7PIT - chains c and 3 of the 56 polymer chains in the assembly; structure by electron microscopy, 5.70 A resolution (low resolution: residue-level contacts below are approximate; hydrogen-bond / salt-bridge calls are withheld).

== Chain c ==
Name: 50S ribosomal protein L4
Source organism: Mycoplasma pneumoniae M129
UniProtKB: P75579 (RL4_MYCPN); residues 1-212 here = UniProt positions 1-212
Amino-acid sequence (212 residues; each row starts with the number of its first residue):
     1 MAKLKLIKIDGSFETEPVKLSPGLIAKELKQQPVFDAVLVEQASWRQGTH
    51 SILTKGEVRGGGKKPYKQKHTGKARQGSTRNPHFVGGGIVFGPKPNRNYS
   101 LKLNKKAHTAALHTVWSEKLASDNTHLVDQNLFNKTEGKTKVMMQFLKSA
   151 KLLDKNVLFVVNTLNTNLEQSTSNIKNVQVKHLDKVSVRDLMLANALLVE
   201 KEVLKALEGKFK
Unresolved in the structure: 1, 212

== Chain 3 ==
Molecule: 23S ribosomal RNA
Source organism: Mycoplasma pneumoniae M129
Sequence (2907 nucleotides; numbered 1 to 2907; the number before each row is that of its first residue):
     1 UACAAUAAGUUACUAAGGGCUUAUGGUGGAUGCCUUGGCACUAAUAGGCG
    51 AUGAAGGACGUGUUAACCUGCGAUAAGCUUCGGGUAGGUGGUAAGAACCU
   101 CAGAUCCGGAGAUUUCCGAAUGGAGCAAUCCGGUAGUUGGAAACAGCUAU
   151 CAUUAAUUGAUGAAUAAAUAGUCAAUUAAAGCAAUACGUGGUGAAGUGAA
   201 ACAUCUCAGUAGCCACAGGAAAAGAAAACGAAUGUGAUUCCGUGUGUAGU
   251 GGCGAGCGAAAGCGGAACAGGCCAAACUUAUCAUUAGAUAGGGGUUGUAG
   301 GGCUUGCAAUGUGGACUUGAAAACGAUAGAAGAAGCUGUUGGAAAGCAGC
   351 GCGCAAAAGGGUGAUAGCCCCGUAUUUGAAAUUGUUUUCAUACCUAGCGA
   401 GAUCCCUGAGUAGCUCGGAAAACGUUAUUUUGAGUGAAUCUGCCCAGACC
   451 AUUGGGUAAGCCUAAAUACUAAUUAGUGACCGAUAGCGAAACAGUACCGU
   501 GAGGGAAAGGUGAAAAGAACCCAGAGAUGGGAGUGAAAUAGAUUCUGAAA
   551 CCAUAUGCCUACAACGUGUCAGAGCACAUUAAUGUGUGAUGGCGUGCGUU
   601 UUGAAGUAUGAGCCGGCGAGUUAUGAUAGCAAGCGUUAGUUAACCAGGAG
   651 AUGGGGAGCUGUAGCGAAAGCGAGUUUUAAAAGAGCGUUUGUUUGUUAUU
   701 AUAGACCCGAAACGGGUUGAGCUAGUCAUGAGCAGGUUGAAGGUUGAGUA
   751 ACAUCAACUGGAGGACCGAACCGACUCUCGUUGAAACGAUAGCGGAUGAC
   801 UUGUGAUUAGGGGUGAAAUUCCAAUCGAAAUCCGUGAUAGCUGGUUCUCG
   851 UCGAAAUAGCUUUAAGGCUAGCGUGAGAUCACAAAUAAGUGGAGGUAAAG
   901 CUACUGAAUGUAUGAUGGCGCCACCUAGGCGUACUGAAUACAAUUAAACU
   951 CUGAAUGCCAUUUAUUUUAUUCUCGCAGUCAGACAGUGGGGGAUAAGCUU
  1001 CAUUGUCAAGAGGGGAAGAGCCCAGAUCAUUAAAUAAGGUCCCCAAAAUA
  1051 UACUAAGUGGAAAAGGAUGUGAAAGUGCUAAAACAGCAAGGAUGUUGGCU
  1101 UAGAAGCAGCCAUCGUUUAAAGAGUGCGUAACAGCUCACUUGUCGAGUGU
  1151 UUUUGCGCCGAAGAUGUAACGGGGCUAAGUAUAUUACCGAAUUUAUGGAU
  1201 AAGAUUUAUAUCUUGUGGUAGACGAGCGUUGUAUUGGAGUUGAAGUCAAA
  1251 GCGUGAGCAUUGGUGGAUCCAAUACAAGUGAGAAUGCCGGCAUGAGUAAC
  1301 GCUUGGGAGUGAGAAUCUCCCAAACCGAUUGACUAAGGUUUCCUGGACCA
  1351 GGGUCGUCCUUCCAGGGUUAGUCUGGACCUAAGCUGAGGCUGAAAAGCGU
  1401 AGGCGAUGGACAACAGGUUAAUAUUCCUGUACUUACAGUUAGACUGAUGG
  1451 AGUGACAAAGAAGGUUUUCCACCCCCAUAAUUGGAUUUGGGGAUAAAUCA
  1501 UAAGGUGGUACAAUAGGCAAAUCCGUUGUGCAUAACAUUGAGUGAUGAUG
  1551 UCGAGUGAAUGAGUGAUCAAGUAGCGAAGGUGGUAUUAAUCAUGCUUUCA
  1601 AGAAAAGCUUCUAGGGUUAAUCUAGCUGUAACCAGUACCGAGAACGAACA
  1651 CACGUAGUCAAGGAGAGGAUCCUAAGGUUAGCGAGUGAACUAUAGCCAAG
  1701 GAACUCUGCAAAUUAACCCCGUAAGUUAGCGAGAAGGGGUGCUUAUGUAA
  1751 AAGUAAGCCGCAGUGAAGAACGAGGGGGGACUGUUUAACUAAAACACAAC
  1801 UCUAUGCCAAACCGUAAGGUGAUGUAUAUGGGGUGACACCUGCCCAGUGC
  1851 UGGAAGGUUAAAGAAGGAGGUUAGCGCAAGCGAAGCUUUUAACUGAAGCC
  1901 CCAGUGAACGGCGGCCGUAACUAUAACGGUCCUAAGGUAGCGAAAUUCCU
  1951 AGUCGGGUAAAUUCCGUCCCGCUUGAAUGGUGUAACCAUCUCUUGACUGU
  2001 CUCGGCUAUAGACUCGGUGAAAUCCAGGUACGGGUGAAGACACCCGUUAG
  2051 GCGCAACGGGACGGAAAGACCCCGUGAAGCUUUACUGUAGCUUAAUAUUG
  2101 AUCAGGACAUUAUCAUGUAGAGAAUAGGUAGGAGCAAUCGAUGCAAGUUC
  2151 GCUAGGACUUGUUGAUGCGAAAGGUGGAAUACUACCCUUGGUUGUGUGCU
  2201 GUUCUAAUUGGUAACUGUUAUCCAGUUUCAAGACAGUGUUAGGUGGGCAG
  2251 UUUGACUGGGGCGGUCGCCUCCUAAAAGGUAACGGAGGCGUACAAAGGUA
  2301 CCUUCAGUACGGUUGGAAAUCGUAUGUAGAGUGUAAUGGUGUAAGGGUGC
  2351 UUGACUGUGAGACAUACAGGUCGAACAGGUGAGAAAUCAGGUCAUAGUGA
  2401 UCCGGUGGUCCAGUAUGGAAUGGCCAUCGCUCAACGGAUAAAAGCUACUC
  2451 CGGGGAUAACAGGCUGAUACUGCCCAAGAGUUCAUAUCGACGGCAGUGUU
  2501 UGGCACCUCGAUGUCGACUCAUCUCAUCCUCGAGCUGAAGCAGGUUCGAA
  2551 GGGUUCGGCUGUUCGCCGAUUAAAGAGAUACGUGAGUUGGGUUCAAACCG
  2601 UCGUGAGACAGGUUGGUCCCUAUCUAUUGUGCCCGUAGGAAGAUUGAAGA
  2651 GUGUUGCUUCUAGUACGAGAGGACCGAAGCGAGGACACCUCUUAUGCUCC
  2701 AGUUGUAGCGCCAGCUGCACCGCUGGGUAGUAACGUGUCUAUUAGAUAAA
  2751 CGCUGAAAGCAUCUAAGUGUGAAACUAUCUCAAAGAUUAAUCUUCCCAUU
  2801 UCGCAAGAAAGUAAGAGCCGUCAAAGACGAUGACGUUGAUAGGUUACAGG
  2851 UGUAAGCAUAGUGAUAUGUUGAGCUGAGUAAUACUAAUUGCUCGAGGACU
  2901 UAUUGGA
Unresolved in the structure: 1-7, 923-927, 1560-1569, 2901-2907

== Interface between chain c and chain 3 ==
Pairs across the interface (141; chain c residue first):
  Glu28(c) - C634(3)
  Lys30(c) - G633(3)
  Lys30(c) - C634(3)
  Gln32(c) - A632(3)
  Pro33(c) - A632(3)
  Pro33(c) - G633(3)
  Leu39(c) - C1275(3)
  Glu41(c) - G650(3)
  Glu41(c) - A651(3)
  Gln42(c) - A1233(3)
  Ser44(c) - G650(3)
  Ser44(c) - A651(3)
  Trp45(c) - A479(3)
  Trp45(c) - G650(3)
  Arg46(c) - A479(3)
  Gln47(c) - A479(3)
  Gln47(c) - A649(3)
  Gly48(c) - A40(3)
  Thr49(c) - G478(3)
  Thr49(c) - A479(3)
  Thr49(c) - C480(3)
  His50(c) - C480(3)
  Ser51(c) - C39(3)
  Ser51(c) - C487(3)
  Ile52(c) - G486(3)
  Leu53(c) - C487(3)
  Leu53(c) - G488(3)
  Thr54(c) - G836(3)
  Lys55(c) - G836(3)
  Gly56(c) - G836(3)
  Val58(c) - G488(3)
  Arg59(c) - G488(3)
  Arg59(c) - G494(3)
  Arg59(c) - G505(3)
  Gly60(c) - C833(3)
  Gly61(c) - C833(3)
  Gly62(c) - C833(3)
  Lys63(c) - G503(3)
  Lys63(c) - U831(3)
  Lys63(c) - C832(3)
  Lys64(c) - A710(3)
  Lys64(c) - A711(3)
  Gln68(c) - G709(3)
  Gln68(c) - A2067(3)
  Gln68(c) - G2452(3)
  Lys69(c) - A2067(3)
  Lys69(c) - G2068(3)
  Lys69(c) - A2069(3)
  Lys69(c) - C2451(3)
  Lys69(c) - G2452(3)
  His70(c) - A2066(3)
  His70(c) - A2067(3)
  Thr71(c) - U1285(3)
  Thr71(c) - A2066(3)
  Thr71(c) - A2067(3)
  Gly72(c) - U1285(3)
  Lys73(c) - U1285(3)
  Arg75(c) - G709(3)
  Arg75(c) - U842(3)
  Arg75(c) - A2067(3)
  Arg75(c) - G2452(3)
  Arg75(c) - G2453(3)
  Gly77(c) - G709(3)
  Gly77(c) - A710(3)
  Asn81(c) - C708(3)
  Pro82(c) - G618(3)
  His83(c) - C617(3)
  His83(c) - G618(3)
  His83(c) - A1284(3)
  His83(c) - G1286(3)
  His83(c) - C1287(3)
  Phe84(c) - G1286(3)
  Phe84(c) - C1287(3)
  Val85(c) - U484(3)
  Val85(c) - A485(3)
  Gly86(c) - A485(3)
  Gly87(c) - G486(3)
  Ile89(c) - G486(3)
  Ile89(c) - G1278(3)
  Val90(c) - A619(3)
  Val90(c) - G704(3)
  Phe91(c) - U621(3)
  Phe91(c) - G704(3)
  Phe91(c) - A705(3)
  Phe91(c) - G1278(3)
  Gly92(c) - G1278(3)
  Pro93(c) - G1278(3)
  Lys94(c) - G704(3)
  Asn96(c) - U622(3)
  Asn96(c) - A623(3)
  Arg97(c) - U622(3)
  Arg97(c) - A1276(3)
  Arg97(c) - A1277(3)
  Arg97(c) - G1278(3)
  Tyr99(c) - U622(3)
  Tyr99(c) - U696(3)
  Tyr99(c) - U697(3)
  Ser100(c) - G695(3)
  Ser100(c) - U696(3)
  Lys102(c) - U693(3)
  Lys102(c) - U694(3)
  Lys102(c) - G695(3)
  Leu103(c) - U652(3)
  Asn104(c) - G633(3)
  Asn104(c) - U640(3)
  Asn104(c) - U641(3)
  Asn104(c) - U693(3)
  Lys105(c) - U641(3)
  Lys105(c) - G653(3)
  Lys105(c) - G655(3)
  Lys106(c) - U640(3)
  Ala107(c) - G633(3)
  His108(c) - A651(3)
  His108(c) - U652(3)
  Gly138(c) - A355(3)
  Lys139(c) - C354(3)
  Lys139(c) - A355(3)
  Thr140(c) - C354(3)
  Thr140(c) - A355(3)
  Lys141(c) - G353(3)
  Met144(c) - C354(3)
  Met144(c) - A357(3)
  Lys155(c) - U1235(3)
  Gln170(c) - A355(3)
  Ser173(c) - A356(3)
  Asn174(c) - C354(3)
  Asn174(c) - A356(3)
  Asn174(c) - A357(3)
  Asn174(c) - A358(3)
  Ile175(c) - A357(3)
  Lys176(c) - A358(3)
  Lys181(c) - G648(3)
  Lys181(c) - G650(3)
  Asp184(c) - A651(3)
  Lys185(c) - G648(3)
  Lys185(c) - G650(3)
  Lys185(c) - A651(3)
  Val186(c) - A651(3)
  Ser187(c) - G650(3)
  Ser187(c) - A651(3)
  Asp190(c) - G650(3)
Interface residues without a listed pair, chain c (85 interface residues in all): Asp36, Ala43, Ala74, Gln76, Ser78, Asn98, Leu101, Ala110, Arg189
Interface residues without a listed pair, chain 3 (75 interface residues in all): A631, G647, C707, A1274, C1288

== Overview ==
Chain c and chain 3 form an interface of 85 and 75 residues respectively.
Chain c is 50S ribosomal protein L4 and chain 3 is 23S ribosomal RNA, both from Mycoplasma pneumoniae M129;
the structure, 70S ribosome with EF-G, A/P- and P/E-site tRNAs in pseudouridimycin-treated Mycoplasma
pneumoniae cells, was determined by electron microscopy together with 7OOC, 7OOD, 7P6Z, 7PAH, 7PAI, 7PAJ and
23 further entries from the same study.
